PDB entry 6UC6 | X-ray diffraction, 2.32 A resolution | chains A and C

# Chain A
Protein: Botulinum neurotoxin type B
From: Clostridium botulinum
Notes: EC 3.4.24.69
Reference sequence: P10844 (BXB_CLOBO); residues 859-1291 here = UniProt positions 859-1291
Amino-acid sequence (438 residues; each row starts with the number of its first residue):
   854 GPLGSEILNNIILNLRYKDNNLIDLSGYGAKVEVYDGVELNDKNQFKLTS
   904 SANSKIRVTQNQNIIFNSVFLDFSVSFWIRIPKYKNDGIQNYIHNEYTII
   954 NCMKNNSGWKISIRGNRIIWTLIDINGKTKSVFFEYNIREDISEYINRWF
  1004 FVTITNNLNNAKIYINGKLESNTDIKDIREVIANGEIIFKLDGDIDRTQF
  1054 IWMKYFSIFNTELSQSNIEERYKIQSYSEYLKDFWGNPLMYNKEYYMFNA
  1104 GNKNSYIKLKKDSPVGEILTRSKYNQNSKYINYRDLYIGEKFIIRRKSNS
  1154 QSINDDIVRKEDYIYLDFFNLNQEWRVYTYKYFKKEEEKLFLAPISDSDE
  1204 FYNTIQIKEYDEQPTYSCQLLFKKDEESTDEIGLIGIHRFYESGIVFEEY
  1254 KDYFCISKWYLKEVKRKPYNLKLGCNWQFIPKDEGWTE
Unresolved in the structure: 854-861, 918-924, 1153-1156, 1247-1251
Sequence notes: expression tag (854-858)

# Chain C
Protein: Jli-H11
From: Vicugna pacos
Amino-acid sequence (154 residues; each row starts with the number of its first residue; numbers below 1 keep their minus sign (Met-20 is residue -20)):
   -20 MHHHHHHMASMTGGQQMGRGSQVQLVESGGGLVQPGESLRLSCGASGMSL
    30 DYYAIAWYRQAPGKEREGVSCISVSGSSAQYLDSVRGRFIISKDNTKSTA
    80 YLQMNSLKPEDTAVYYCAALADCAGYASLTFDFDSWGQGTQVAVSSAHHS
   130 EDPS
Unresolved in the structure: -20 to 1, 128-133
Cystine bridges: Cys22-Cys96, Cys50-Cys102

# How chain A and chain C interact
Contacting residue pairs (31):
  Asn1095(A) - Ala103(C)
  Glu1097(A) - Leu108(C)
  Glu1097(A) - Thr109(C)  hydrogen bond
  Lys1144(A) - Thr109(C)  hydrogen bond (side chain-backbone)
  Arg1148(A) - Ala100(C)
  Arg1148(A) - Asp101(C)
  Arg1148(A) - Ala103(C)  hydrogen bond (side chain-backbone)
  Asp1170(A) - Ala100(C)
  Phe1172(A) - Leu99(C)  hydrophobic
  Phe1172(A) - Leu108(C)  hydrophobic
  Phe1172(A) - Phe110(C)  hydrophobic
  Leu1174(A) - Phe110(C)
  Leu1174(A) - Trp115(C)
  Asn1175(A) - Leu4(C)  hydrogen bond (side chain-backbone)
  Asn1175(A) - Cys96(C)  hydrogen bond (side chain-backbone)
  Asn1175(A) - Ala97(C)
  Asn1175(A) - Ala98(C)  hydrogen bond (backbone-backbone)
  Asn1175(A) - Phe110(C)
  Asn1175(A) - Trp115(C)
  Gln1176(A) - Val2(C)  hydrogen bond (side chain-backbone)
  Gln1176(A) - Ala98(C)
  Glu1177(A) - Tyr32(C)  hydrogen bond (backbone-side chain)
  Glu1177(A) - Ala98(C)  hydrogen bond (backbone-backbone)
  Glu1177(A) - Leu99(C)
  Glu1177(A) - Ala100(C)  hydrogen bond (side chain-backbone)
  Pro1197(A) - Tyr32(C)
  Ile1198(A) - Tyr31(C)
  Ile1198(A) - Tyr32(C)  hydrogen bond (backbone-side chain)
  Ile1198(A) - Ala100(C)  hydrophobic
  Ser1199(A) - Tyr31(C)
  Asp1200(A) - Tyr31(C)
Other interface residues (no listed pair), chain A (17 interface residues in all): Ile1146, Trp1178, Arg1179
Other interface residues (no listed pair), chain C (20 interface residues in all): Gln3, Glu6, Met27, Gly104, Phe112

# Overview
17 residues of chain A and 20 residues of chain C are in contact; the contacts include 11 hydrogen bonds.
Among the polar pairs are Glu1097(A)-Thr109(C), Lys1144(A)-Thr109(C) and Arg1148(A)-Ala103(C).
Chain A is Botulinum neurotoxin type B (Clostridium botulinum) and chain C is Jli-H11 (Vicugna pacos); the
structure, Crystal structure of BoNT/B receptor-binding domain in complex with VHH JLI-H11, was determined by
X-ray diffraction (same publication as 6UHT, 6UI1 and 6UL6).
